Entry 8WHT (electron microscopy, 2.75 A resolution); this record covers chains A and x of the 52 polymer chains in the assembly.

Chain A:
Name: Flagellar L-ring protein
Source organism: Salmonella enterica subsp. enterica serovar Typhimurium str. LT2
UniProtKB: P0A1N8 (FLGH_SALTY); residue numbers follow UniProt; this construct covers 1-232
Amino-acid sequence (232 residues; each row starts with the number of its first residue):
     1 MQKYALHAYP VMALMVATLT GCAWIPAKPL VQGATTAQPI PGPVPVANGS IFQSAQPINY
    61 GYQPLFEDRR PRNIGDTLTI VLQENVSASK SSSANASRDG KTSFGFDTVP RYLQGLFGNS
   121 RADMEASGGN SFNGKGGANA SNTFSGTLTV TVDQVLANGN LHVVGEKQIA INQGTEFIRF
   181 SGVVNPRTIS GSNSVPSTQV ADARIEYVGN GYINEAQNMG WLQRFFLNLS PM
Disordered / not traced: 1-21
UniProt features mapped onto this chain:
  - lipidation: C22 (N-palmitoyl cysteine)

Chain x:
Name: Flagellar P-ring protein
Source organism: Salmonella enterica subsp. enterica serovar Typhimurium str. LT2
UniProtKB: P15930 (FLGI_SALTY); residue numbers follow UniProt; this construct covers 1-365
Amino-acid sequence (365 residues; row label = number of the first residue in the row):
     1 MFKALAGIVL ALVATLAHAE RIRDLTSVQG VRENSLIGYG LVVGLDGTGD QTTQTPFTTQ
    61 TLNNMLSQLG ITVPTGTNMQ LKNVAAVMVT ASYPPFARQG QTIDVVVSSM GNAKSLRGGT
   121 LLMTPLKGVD SQVYALAQGN ILVGGAGASA GGSSVQVNQL NGGRITNGAI IERELPTQFG
   181 AGNTINLQLN DEDFTMAQQI TDAINRARGY GSATALDART VQVRVPSGNS SQVRFLADIQ
   241 NMEVNVTPQD AKVVINSRTG SVVMNREVTL DSCAVAQGNL SVTVNRQLNV NQPNTPFGGG
   301 QTVVTPQTQI DLRQSGGSLQ SVRSSANLNS VVRALNALGA TPMDLMSILQ SMQSAGCLRA
   361 KLEII
Disordered / not traced: 1-19, 146-156, 284-315
Cystine bridges: C273-C357

How chain A and chain x interact:
Residue-residue contacts - 14 pairs, chain A then chain x:
  A47(A) - P176(x)
  A47(A) - T177(x)
  A47(A) - Q178(x)  hydrogen bond (backbone-backbone)
  G49(A) - R32(x)  hydrogen bond (backbone-side chain)
  G49(A) - N34(x)  hydrogen bond (backbone-side chain)
  S50(A) - R32(x)
  S50(A) - N34(x)
  I51(A) - N34(x)  hydrogen bond (backbone-side chain)
  I51(A) - L36(x)  hydrophobic
  I51(A) - V129(x)
  I51(A) - D130(x)
  I51(A) - Y134(x)
  I51(A) - L175(x)  hydrophobic
  F52(A) - V129(x)  hydrophobic
Also at the interface, not in a pair above, chain A (6 interface residues in all): N48
Also at the interface, not in a pair above, chain x (12 interface residues in all): G30, G128

Overview:
Chain A and chain x form an interface of 6 and 12 residues respectively, with 4 hydrogen bonds. Polar contacts
include G49(A)-R32(x), G49(A)-N34(x) and I51(A)-N34(x).
Here chain A is Flagellar L-ring protein and chain x is Flagellar P-ring protein, both from Salmonella
enterica subsp. enterica serovar Typhimurium str. LT2. Entry 8WHT (Cryo-EM structure of the LP ring within the
flagellar motor-hook complex in the CW state) was determined by electron microscopy (same publication as 8WIW,
8WK3, 8WK4, 8WKI, 8WKK, 8WKQ and 11 further entries).
